1FKA - chains A and O of the 20 polymer chains in the assembly; structure by X-ray diffraction, 3.30 A resolution.

# Chain A
Molecule: 16S ribosomal RNA
Source organism: Thermus thermophilus
Sequence (1518 nucleotides; row label = number of the first residue in the row):
     1 UUUGUUGGAG AGUUUGAUCC UGGCUCAGGG UGAACGCUGG CGGCGUGCCU AAGACAUGCA
    61 AGUCGUGCGG GCCGCGGGGU UUUACUCCGU GGUCAGCGGC GGACGGGUGA GUAACGCGUG
   121 GGUGACCUAC CCGGAAGAGG GGGACAACCC GGGGAAACUC GGGCUAAUCC CCCAUGUGGA
   181 CCCGCCCCUU GGGGUGUGUC CAAAGGGCUU UGCCCGCUUC CGGAUGGGCC CGCGUCCCAU
   241 CAGCUAGUUG GUGGGGUAAU GGCCCACCAA GGCGACGACG GGUAGCCGGU CUGAGAGGAU
   301 GGCCGGCCAC AGGGGCACUG AGACACGGGC CCCACUCCUA CGGGAGGCAG CAGUUAGGAA
   361 UCUUCCGCAA UGGGCGCAAG CCUGACGGAG CGACGCCGCU UGGAGGAAGA AGCCCUUCGG
   421 GGUGUAAACU CCUGAACCCG GGACGAAACC CCCGACGAGG GGACUGACGG UACCGGGGUA
   481 AUAGCGCCGG CCAACUCCGU GCCAGCAGCC GCGGUAAUAC GGAGGGCGCG AGCGUUACCC
   541 GGAUUCACUG GGCGUAAAGG GCGUGUAGGC GGCCUGGGGC GUCCCAUGUG AAAGACCACG
   601 GCUCAACCGU GGGGGAGCGU GGGAUACGCU CAGGCUAGAC GGUGGGAGAG GGUGGUGGAA
   661 UUCCCGGAGU AGCGGUGAAA UGCGCAGAUA CCGGGAGGAA CGCCGAUGGC GAAGGCAGCC
   721 ACCUGGUCCA CCCGUGACGC UGAGGCGCGA AAGCGUGGGG AGCAAACCGG AUUAGAUACC
   781 CGGGUAGUCC ACGCCCUAAA CGAUGCGCGC UAGGUCUCUG GGUCUCCUGG GGGCCGAAGC
   841 UAACGCGUUA AGCGCGCCGC CUGGGGAGUA CGGCCGCAAG GCUGAAACUC AAAGGAAUUG
   901 ACGGGGGCCC GCACAAGCGG UGGAGCAUGU GGUUUAAUUC GAAGCAACGC GAAGAACCUU
   961 ACCAGGCCUU GACAUGCUAG GGAACCCGGG UGAAAGCCUG GGGUGCCCGC GAGGGAGCCC
  1021 UAGCACAGGU GCUGCAUGGC CGUCGUCAGC UCGUGCCGUG AGGUGUUGGG UUAAGUCCCG
  1081 CAACGAGCGC AACCCCCGCC GUUAGUUGCC AGCGGUUCGG CCGGGCACUC UAACGGGACU
  1141 GCCCGCGAAA GCGGGAGGAA GGAGGGGACG ACGUCUGGUC AGCAUGGCCC UUACGGCCUG
  1201 GGCGACACAC GUGCUACAAU GCCCUACAAA GCGAUGCCAC CCGGCAACGG GGAGCUAAUC
  1261 GCAAAAAGGU GGGCCCAGUU CGGAUUGGGG UCUGCAACCC GACCCCAUGA AGCCGGAAUC
  1321 GCUAGUAAUC GCGGAUCAGC CAUGCCGCGG UGAAUACGUU CCCGGGCCUU GUACACACCG
  1381 CCCGUCACGC CAUGGGAGCG GGCUCUACCC GAAGUCGCCG GGAGCCUACG GGCAGGCGCC
  1441 GAGGGUAGGG CCCGUGACUG GGGCGAAGUC GUAACAAGGU AGCUGUACCG GAAGGUGCGG
  1501 CUGGAUCACC UCCUUUCU
Unresolved in the structure: 1-5, 81-83, 541-551, 775-777, 942-949, 1035-1037, 1513-1518

# Chain O
Name: 30S ribosomal protein S15
Source organism: Thermus thermophilus
UniProt: P80378 (RS15_THETH); residues 1-89 here = UniProt positions 1-89
Chain sequence (89 residues; row label = number of the first residue in the row):
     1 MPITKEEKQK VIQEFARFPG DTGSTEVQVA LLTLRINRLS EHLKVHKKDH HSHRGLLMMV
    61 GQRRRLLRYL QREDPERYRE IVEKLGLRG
Unresolved in the structure: 1
Differences from the reference sequence: conflict Glu80 (Ala in P80378), Ile81 (Leu in P80378), Val82 (Ile in P80378), Leu87 (Ile in P80378)

# How chain A and chain O interact
Contacting residue pairs (27):
  U564(A) - Leu57(O)  sugar contact
  G641(A) - Thr22(O)  sugar contact
  G642(A) - Thr22(O)  sugar contact
  G650(A) - His51(O)  base contact
  G650(A) - Ser52(O)  base contact
  G651(A) - Lys48(O)  sugar contact
  G651(A) - Asp49(O)  sugar contact
  G652(A) - His46(O)  sugar contact
  G652(A) - Lys48(O)  sugar contact
  A712(A) - His50(O)  base contact
  A712(A) - His51(O)  base contact
  C723(A) - Pro2(O)  phosphate contact
  U724(A) - Pro2(O)  phosphate contact
  U724(A) - His42(O)  sugar contact
  U724(A) - Ser52(O)  sugar contact
  G725(A) - Ser52(O)  sugar contact
  G725(A) - Gly55(O)  phosphate contact
  G726(A) - Gly55(O)  phosphate contact
  G734(A) - Gly20(O)  sugar contact
  G734(A) - Asp21(O)  sugar contact
  G734(A) - Thr22(O)  sugar contact
  G734(A) - Gly23(O)  base contact
  U735(A) - Gly23(O)  sugar contact
  U735(A) - Ser24(O)  sugar contact
  U735(A) - Thr25(O)  sugar contact
  C738(A) - Arg65(O)  sugar contact
  C738(A) - Tyr69(O)  sugar contact
Also at the interface, not in a pair above, chain A (18 interface residues in all): G565, C640, U643, G739
Also at the interface, not in a pair above, chain O (28 interface residues in all): Lys5, Lys8, Gln28, Leu31, Arg35, Arg38, Leu39, Arg54, Met58, Leu66

# In short
18 residues of chain A and 28 residues of chain O are in contact.
Chain A is 16S ribosomal RNA and chain O is 30S ribosomal protein S15, both from Thermus thermophilus; the
structure, Structure of functionally activated small ribosomal subunit at 3.3 A resolution, was determined by
X-ray diffraction.
